8R5O - chains E and F of the 20 polymer chains in the assembly; structure by electron microscopy, 2.49 A resolution.

# Chain E
Molecule: DNA-directed RNA polymerase subunit beta''
Source organism: Sinapis alba
UniProt: A0A6C0M829 (A0A6C0M829_SINAL); residues 1-1373 here = UniProt positions 1-1373
Amino-acid sequence (1373 residues; numbered 1 to 1373; the number before each row is that of its first residue):
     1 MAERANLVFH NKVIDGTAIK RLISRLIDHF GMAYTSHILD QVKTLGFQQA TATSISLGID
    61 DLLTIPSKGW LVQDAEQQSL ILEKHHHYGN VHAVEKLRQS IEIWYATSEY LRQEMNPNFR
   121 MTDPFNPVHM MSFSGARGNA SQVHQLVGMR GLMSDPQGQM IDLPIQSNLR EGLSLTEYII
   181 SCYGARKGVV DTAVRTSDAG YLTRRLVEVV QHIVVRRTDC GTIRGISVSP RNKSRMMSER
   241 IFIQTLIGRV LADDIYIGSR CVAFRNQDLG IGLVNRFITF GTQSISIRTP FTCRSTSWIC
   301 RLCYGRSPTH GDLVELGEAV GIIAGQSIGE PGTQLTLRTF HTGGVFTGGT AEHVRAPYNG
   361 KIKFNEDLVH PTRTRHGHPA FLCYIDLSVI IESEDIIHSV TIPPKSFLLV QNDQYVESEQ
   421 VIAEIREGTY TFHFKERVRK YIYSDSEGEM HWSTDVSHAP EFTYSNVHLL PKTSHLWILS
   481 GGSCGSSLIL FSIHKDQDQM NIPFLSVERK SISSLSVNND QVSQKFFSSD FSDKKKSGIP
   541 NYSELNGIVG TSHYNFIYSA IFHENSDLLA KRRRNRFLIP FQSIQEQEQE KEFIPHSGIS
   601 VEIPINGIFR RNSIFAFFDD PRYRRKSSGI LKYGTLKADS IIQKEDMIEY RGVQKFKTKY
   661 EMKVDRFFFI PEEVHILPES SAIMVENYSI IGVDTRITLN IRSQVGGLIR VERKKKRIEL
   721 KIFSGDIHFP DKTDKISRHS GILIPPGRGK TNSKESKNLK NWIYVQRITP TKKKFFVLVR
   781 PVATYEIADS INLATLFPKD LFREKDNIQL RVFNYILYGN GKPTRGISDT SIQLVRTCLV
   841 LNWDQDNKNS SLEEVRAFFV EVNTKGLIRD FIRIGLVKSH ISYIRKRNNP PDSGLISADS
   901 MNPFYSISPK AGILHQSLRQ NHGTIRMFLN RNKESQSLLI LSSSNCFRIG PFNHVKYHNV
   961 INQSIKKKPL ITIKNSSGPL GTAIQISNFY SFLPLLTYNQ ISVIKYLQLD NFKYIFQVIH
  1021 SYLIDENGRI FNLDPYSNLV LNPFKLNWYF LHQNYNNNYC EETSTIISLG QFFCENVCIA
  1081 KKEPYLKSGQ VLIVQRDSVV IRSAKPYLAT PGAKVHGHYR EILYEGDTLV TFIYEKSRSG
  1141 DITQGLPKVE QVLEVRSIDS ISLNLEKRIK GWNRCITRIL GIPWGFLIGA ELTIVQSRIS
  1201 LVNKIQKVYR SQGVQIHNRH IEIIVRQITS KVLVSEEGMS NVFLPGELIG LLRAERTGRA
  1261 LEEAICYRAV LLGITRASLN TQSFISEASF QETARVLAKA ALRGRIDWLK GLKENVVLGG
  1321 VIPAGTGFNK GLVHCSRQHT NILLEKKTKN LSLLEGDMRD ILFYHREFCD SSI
Not modelled in the structure: 1-4, 230-241, 333-350, 427-435, 483-488, 505-565, 581-598, 618-794, 812-838, 844-854, 877-884, 891-900, 906-921, 929-936, 951-971, 1057-1064, 1136-1144, 1156-1161, 1332-1359, 1370-1373
Ion coordination: Zn2+: Cys220, Cys293, Cys300, Cys303

# Chain F
Molecule: PAP1
Source organism: Sinapis alba
Amino-acid sequence (911 residues; numbered 1 to 911; the number before each row is that of its first residue):
     1 MSLFFLNPAL PSNSIHPIPR RAAGISSIRC SISAPEKKPR RRRKQQQKRE NEDSSSFGSS
    61 EAVSALERSL RLTFMDELME RARNRDPSGV SEVIYDMIAA GLSPGPRSFH GLVVAHALNG
   121 DEQGAMHSLR KELGAGQRPL PETMIALVRL SGSKGNAQRG LELLAAMEKL NYDIRQAWLI
   181 LVEELVRTNH LEEANKVFLK GARGGMRATD QLYDLMIEED CKAGDHSNAL DISYEMEAAG
   241 RFATTFHFNC LLSVQATCGI PEVAYATFEN MEYGEDFMKP DTETYNWVIQ AYTRADSYDR
   301 VQDVAELLGM MVEDYKRVQP NVKTHALLVE CFTKYCVVKE AIRHFRALKN FEGGTKVLHN
   361 AGNFEDPLSL YLRALCREGR IVELIDALDA MRRDNQPIPP RAMIMSRKYR TLVSSWIEPL
   421 QEEAELGYEI DYLARYVEEG GLTGERKRWV PRRGKTPLDP DAAGFIYSNP IETSFKQRCL
   481 EDWKVHHRKL LRTLQSEGLP VLGDASESDY MRVMERLRNI IKGPAQNLLK PKAASKMVVS
   541 ELKEELEAQG LPIDGTRNVL YQRVQKARRI NKSRGRPLWV PPIEEEEEEV DEEVDELICR
   601 IKLHEGDTEF WKRRFLGEGL IETTAETKET DESSVATGEI ENKTEVVAKE ADDDEDDEEE
   661 EQEGDEDDDE NEEEEEAVVV EPENRAEGED LIKNKAADAK RHLQMIGVQL LKESDEANRT
   721 KKRGKRASRM TLEDDADEDW FPEEPFEAFK EMRERKVFDV SDMYTIADVW GWTWEKDFKN
   781 KTPRRWSQEW EVELAIVLMA KVIELGGVPT IGDCAVILRA AIRAPMPSSF LKILQTTHSL
   841 GYAFGSPLYD EIITLCLDLG ELDAAIAIVA DMETTGITVP DQTLDKVISA RQSNEIPKSE
   901 HEEPPSSSES S
Not modelled in the structure: 1-62, 497-601, 617-739, 818-834, 845-911

# How chain E and chain F interact
Residue-residue contacts (100; chain E residue first):
  Arg217(E) - Glu269(F)
  Arg217(E) - Asn270(F)
  Arg217(E) - Tyr273(F)
  Asp219(E) - Tyr273(F)
  Cys220(E) - Tyr273(F)
  Ser227(E) - Arg755(F)  hydrogen bond (side chain-backbone)
  Ser227(E) - Lys756(F)
  Arg294(E) - Glu272(F)  salt bridge
  Arg294(E) - Tyr273(F)
  Trp298(E) - Tyr273(F)  hydrophobic
  Ser1162(E) - Trp740(F)
  Asn1164(E) - Trp740(F)
  Leu1165(E) - Trp740(F)
  Lys1167(E) - Glu743(F)
  Arg1168(E) - Trp740(F)
  Arg1168(E) - Phe741(F)  hydrogen bond (side chain-backbone)
  Trp1172(E) - Phe741(F)  hydrophobic
  Trp1172(E) - Pro742(F)  hydrogen bond (side chain-backbone)
  Trp1172(E) - Glu743(F)  hydrogen bond (side chain-backbone)
  Cys1175(E) - Pro745(F)  hydrophobic
  Thr1177(E) - Arg492(F)  hydrogen bond (backbone-side chain)
  Arg1178(E) - Arg492(F)
  Arg1178(E) - Ser496(F)
  Ile1179(E) - Trp611(F)
  Ile1179(E) - Arg614(F)  hydrogen bond (backbone-side chain)
  Ile1179(E) - Pro745(F)  hydrophobic
  Ile1179(E) - Phe746(F)  hydrophobic
  Leu1180(E) - Trp611(F)  hydrophobic
  Gly1181(E) - Trp611(F)
  Ile1182(E) - Glu605(F)
  Trp1184(E) - Trp611(F)
  Trp1184(E) - Met763(F)  hydrophobic
  Trp1184(E) - Tyr764(F)
  Trp1184(E) - Thr765(F)
  Leu1187(E) - Phe758(F)  hydrophobic
  Ile1188(E) - Phe615(F)  hydrophobic
  Ile1188(E) - Phe749(F)  hydrophobic
  Ile1188(E) - Met752(F)  hydrophobic
  Ile1188(E) - Phe758(F)  hydrophobic
  Leu1192(E) - Phe741(F)  hydrophobic
  Leu1192(E) - Ala748(F)  hydrophobic
  Leu1192(E) - Met752(F)  hydrophobic
  Val1195(E) - Phe741(F)  hydrophobic
  Val1195(E) - Val757(F)  hydrophobic
  Gln1196(E) - Trp740(F)
  Gln1196(E) - Phe741(F)  hydrogen bond (side chain-backbone)
  Ile1199(E) - Arg755(F)
  Asn1241(E) - Val301(F)
  Asn1241(E) - Tyr335(F)  hydrogen bond (side chain-backbone)
  Asn1241(E) - Cys336(F)  hydrogen bond (side chain-backbone)
  Asn1241(E) - Val337(F)
  Val1242(E) - Val301(F)  hydrophobic
  Val1242(E) - Gln302(F)  hydrogen bond (backbone-side chain)
  Phe1243(E) - Gln302(F)
  Glu1247(E) - Gln302(F)  hydrogen bond
  Arg1253(E) - Gln302(F)  hydrogen bond
  Arg1253(E) - Asp303(F)  salt bridge
  Arg1253(E) - Glu306(F)  salt bridge
  Arg1256(E) - Glu306(F)  salt bridge
  Arg1256(E) - Gly309(F)
  Arg1256(E) - Met310(F)
  Arg1256(E) - Glu313(F)
  Thr1257(E) - Ala305(F)
  Arg1259(E) - Glu313(F)  salt bridge
  Arg1259(E) - Asp762(F)  hydrogen bond (side chain-backbone)
  Arg1259(E) - Tyr764(F)  hydrogen bond (side chain-backbone)
  Arg1259(E) - Thr765(F)
  Arg1259(E) - Ile766(F)  hydrogen bond (backbone-backbone)
  Ala1260(E) - Leu308(F)  hydrophobic
  Ala1260(E) - Glu340(F)
  Ala1260(E) - Arg343(F)  hydrogen bond (backbone-side chain)
  Ala1260(E) - Ile766(F)
  Leu1261(E) - Ala305(F)  hydrophobic
  Leu1261(E) - Phe332(F)  hydrophobic
  Leu1261(E) - Glu340(F)
  Glu1262(E) - Glu340(F)  hydrogen bond (backbone-side chain)
  Glu1262(E) - Arg343(F)  salt bridge
  Glu1262(E) - Lys779(F)  salt bridge
  Glu1263(E) - Val337(F)
  Glu1263(E) - Lys339(F)  salt bridge
  Glu1263(E) - Glu340(F)
  Gly1304(E) - Tyr298(F)  hydrogen bond (backbone-side chain)
  Ile1306(E) - Tyr298(F)
  Trp1308(E) - Glu262(F)
  Ile1361(E) - Met126(F)  hydrophobic
  Ile1361(E) - Glu162(F)
  Ile1361(E) - Leu163(F)  hydrophobic
  Leu1362(E) - Leu133(F)  hydrophobic
  Leu1362(E) - Ala166(F)
  Leu1362(E) - Lys169(F)
  Leu1362(E) - Leu170(F)  hydrophobic
  His1365(E) - Arg130(F)
  His1365(E) - Leu133(F)
  His1365(E) - Gly134(F)
  Arg1366(E) - Leu133(F)
  Arg1366(E) - Gly134(F)
  Glu1367(E) - Leu133(F)
  Glu1367(E) - Gly134(F)
  Glu1367(E) - Ala135(F)
  Glu1367(E) - Gly136(F)
Also at the interface, not in a pair above, chain E (53 interface residues in all): Ile1176, Glu1191, Ser1200, Leu1252, Arg1303, Asp1360, Phe1368
Also at the interface, not in a pair above, chain F (62 interface residues in all): Ile260, Gly606, Thr608, Glu775

# Overview
53 residues of chain E and 62 residues of chain F are in contact; the contacts include 18 hydrogen bonds and 8
salt bridges. Polar pairs include Arg294(E)-Glu272(F), Arg1253(E)-Asp303(F) and Arg1253(E)-Glu306(F). The Zn2+
site is built by Cys220(E), Cys293(E), Cys300(E) and Cys303(E).
Here chain E is DNA-directed RNA polymerase subunit beta'' and chain F is PAP1, both from Sinapis alba. Entry
8R5O (Plastid-encoded RNA polymerase) was determined by electron microscopy together with 8R6S, 8RDJ and 8RAS
from the same study.
